PDB entry 4DXB | X-ray diffraction, 2.29 A resolution | chain A

[Chain A]
Molecule: Maltose-binding periplasmic protein, Beta-lactamase TEM chimera
From: Escherichia coli
Notes: EC 3.5.2.6
UniProt: chimeric construct of P0AEX9, P62593: residues 1-316 from P0AEX9 (MALE_ECOLI) positions 27-342 (UniProt number = residue number + 26); residues 317-376 from P62593 positions 227-286 (UniProt number = residue number - 90); residues 382-584 from P62593 positions 24-226 (UniProt number = residue number - 358); residues 586-637 from P0AEX9 (MALE_ECOLI) positions 345-396 (UniProt number = residue number - 241)
Sequence (637 residues; each row starts with the number of its first residue):
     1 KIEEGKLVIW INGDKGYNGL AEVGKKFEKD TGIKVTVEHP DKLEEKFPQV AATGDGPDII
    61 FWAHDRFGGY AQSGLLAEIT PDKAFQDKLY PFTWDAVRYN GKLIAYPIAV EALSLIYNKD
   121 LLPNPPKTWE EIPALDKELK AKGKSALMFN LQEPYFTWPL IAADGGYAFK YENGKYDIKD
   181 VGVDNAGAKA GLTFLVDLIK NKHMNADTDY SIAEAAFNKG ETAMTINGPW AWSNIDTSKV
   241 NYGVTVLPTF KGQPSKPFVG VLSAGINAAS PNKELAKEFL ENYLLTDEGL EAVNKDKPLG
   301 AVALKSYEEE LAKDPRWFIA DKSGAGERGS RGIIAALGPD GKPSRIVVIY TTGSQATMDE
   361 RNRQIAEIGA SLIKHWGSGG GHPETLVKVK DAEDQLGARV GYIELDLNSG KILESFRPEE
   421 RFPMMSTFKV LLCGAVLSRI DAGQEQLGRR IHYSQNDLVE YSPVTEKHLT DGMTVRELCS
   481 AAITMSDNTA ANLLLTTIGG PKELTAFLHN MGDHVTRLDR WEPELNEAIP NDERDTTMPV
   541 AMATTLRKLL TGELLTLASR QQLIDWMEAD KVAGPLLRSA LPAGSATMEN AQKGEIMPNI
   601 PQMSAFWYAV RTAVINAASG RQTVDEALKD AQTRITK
Sequence notes: linker (377-381, 585)
Curated features (UniProtKB/Swiss-Prot):
  - binding site (substrate): Lys322 to Gly324
  - active site: Ser426 (Acyl-ester intermediate), Glu524 (Proton acceptor)
Disulfide bonds: Cys433-Cys479
Metal / ion sites: Zn2+ site 1: Asp164, His468; Zn2+ site 2: His509, His514
From the paper describing this entry:
  - Zn2+ coordination: Tyr17, His39, Asp164, His468, His509, His514
  - conformationally variable residues: Glu477
  - catalytic residues: Ser426 (citing earlier work)
  - mutagenesis - W317DEL: decreased catalytic activity

[In short]
Asp164 and His468 form the Zn2+ site 1. His509 and His514 coordinate Zn2+ site 2. From UniProt: 3
substrate-binding residues and active-site residues Ser426 and Glu524. The paper reports the catalytic residue
Ser426; W317DEL reduces catalytic activity.
Chain A is Maltose-binding periplasmic protein, Beta-lactamase TEM chimera (Escherichia coli); the structure,
2.29A structure of the engineered MBP TEM-1 fusion protein RG13 in complex with zinc, P1 space ..., was
determined by X-ray diffraction together with 4DXC from the same study.
